Entry 7EAA (X-ray diffraction, 2.60 A resolution); this record covers chains D and B of the 4 polymer chains in the assembly.

[Chain D]
Protein: RB1-inducible coiled-coil protein 1
From: Homo sapiens
UniProtKB: Q8TDY2 (RBCC1_HUMAN); numbering as in UniProt (aligned over 1286-1395)
Chain sequence (114 residues; numbered 1282 to 1395; the number before each row is that of its first residue):
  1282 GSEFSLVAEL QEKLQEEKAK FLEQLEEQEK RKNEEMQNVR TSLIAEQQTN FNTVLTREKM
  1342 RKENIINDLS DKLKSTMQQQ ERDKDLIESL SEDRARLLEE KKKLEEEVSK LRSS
Disordered / not traced: 1282-1285
Differences from the reference sequence: expression tag (1282-1285)
UniProt features mapped onto this chain:
  - modified residue: Ser1370 (Phosphoserine)

[Chain B]
Protein: Calcium-binding and coiled-coil domain-containing protein 2
From: Homo sapiens
UniProtKB: Q13137 (CACO2_HUMAN); numbering as in UniProt (aligned over 10-141)
Chain sequence (136 residues; numbered 6 to 141; the number before each row is that of its first residue):
     6 GPGSTSAVLL DHCHFSQVIF NSVEKFYIPG GDVTCHYTFT QHFIPRRKDW IGIFRVGWKT
    66 TREYYTFMWV TLPIDLNNKS AKQQEVQFKA YYLPKDDEYY QFCYVDEDGV VRGASIPFQF
   126 RPENEEDILV VTTQGE
Disordered / not traced: 79-85, 126-141
Differences from the reference sequence: expression tag (6-9)
UniProt features mapped onto this chain:
  - motif: Ile133 to Val136 (CLIR)
  - mutagenesis: Val136 (V136S: Abrogates the interaction with MAP1LC3C)

[Chain D / chain B interface]
Pairs across the interface - 22 pairs, chain D then chain B:
  Gln1360(D) with Lys94(B); Tyr96(B), hydrogen bond; Tyr97(B), hydrogen bond
  Arg1363(D) with Met73(B); Trp74(B), hydrogen bond (side chain-backbone); Thr76(B), hydrogen bond; Tyr97(B)
  Asp1364(D) with Tyr96(B), hydrogen bond; Tyr97(B), hydrogen bond
  Asp1366(D) with Phe72(B); Trp74(B), hydrogen bond
  Leu1367(D) with Thr71(B); Phe72(B), hydrophobic; Tyr97(B), hydrophobic
  Ser1370(D) with Gly6(B); Pro7(B); Tyr69(B); Phe72(B)
  Leu1371(D) with Tyr70(B)
  Asp1374(D) with Arg67(B), salt bridge
  Leu1378(D) with Arg67(B)
  Glu1381(D) with Arg67(B), salt bridge
Other interface residues (no listed pair), chain D (12 interface residues in all): Glu1373, Arg1377
Other interface residues (no listed pair), chain B (14 interface residues in all): Val91

[In short]
12 residues of chain D face 14 of chain B across their interface, with 7 hydrogen bonds and 2 salt bridges.
Among the polar pairs are Asp1374(D)-Arg67(B), Glu1381(D)-Arg67(B) and Gln1360(D)-Tyr96(B). UniProt lists one
mutagenesis site on chain B.
Chain D is RB1-inducible coiled-coil protein 1 and chain B is Calcium-binding and coiled-coil
domain-containing protein 2, both from Homo sapiens; the structure, crystal structure of NDP52 SKICH domain in
complex with RB1CC1 coiled-coil domain, was determined by X-ray diffraction, deposited together with 7EA2 and
7EA7.
